PDB entry 5DLZ | X-ray diffraction, 1.70 A resolution | chain A

[Chain A]
Name: Bromodomain-containing protein 4
Source organism: Homo sapiens
Notes: fragment: n-terminal bromodomain, residues 42-168
UniProtKB: O60885 (BRD4_HUMAN); residue numbers follow UniProt; this construct covers 44-168
Chain sequence (127 residues; row label = number of the first residue in the row):
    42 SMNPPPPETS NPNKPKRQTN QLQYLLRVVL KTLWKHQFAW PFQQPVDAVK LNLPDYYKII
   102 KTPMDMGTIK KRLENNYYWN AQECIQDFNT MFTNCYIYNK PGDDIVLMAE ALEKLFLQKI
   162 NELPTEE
Differences from the reference sequence: expression tag (42-43)
Residues lining bound ligands: 5D1 (N-{[1-(3-methylbenzyl)piperidin-4-yl]methyl}-4-[(1-methyl-2-oxo-1,2-dihydroquinolin-4-yl)oxy]butanamide): Trp81, Pro82, Phe83, Val87, Val90, Lys91, Leu92, Asn93, Leu94, Tyr97, Cys136, Tyr139, Asn140, Ile146
Curated features (UniProtKB/Swiss-Prot):
  - site: Asn140 (Acetylated histone binding)
  - cross-link: Lys99 (Glycyl lysine isopeptide (Lys-Gly) (interchain with G-Cter in SUMO2))
  - natural variant: Asp145 (D145G: Found in a patient with a neurodevelopmental syndrome; uncertain significance)
  - mutagenesis: Asn140 (N140A: Abolishes binding to acetylated histones)

[Summary]
Bound to chain A: compound 5D1. UniProt lists one mutagenesis site.
Chain A is Bromodomain-containing protein 4 (Homo sapiens); the structure, FIRST DOMAIN OF HUMAN BROMODOMAIN
BRD4 IN COMPLEX WITH INHIBITOR 4-[(1-methyl-2-oxo-1,2-dihydroquinolin-4-yl)oxy]-N-({1-[(3-methylphe
methyl]piperidin-4-yl}methyl)butanamide, was determined by X-ray diffraction (same publication as 5DLX).
